Entry 1E5A (X-ray diffraction, 1.80 A resolution); this record covers chains A and B.

Chain A (and B):
Name: Transthyretin
Organism: Homo sapiens
Notes: chain B of this document is another copy of the same molecule, construct and numbering; everything in this record applies to it too
UniProt: P02766 (TTHY_HUMAN); residues 1-127 here correspond to UniProt positions 21-147 (UniProt number = residue number + 20)
Sequence (127 residues; each row starts with the number of its first residue):
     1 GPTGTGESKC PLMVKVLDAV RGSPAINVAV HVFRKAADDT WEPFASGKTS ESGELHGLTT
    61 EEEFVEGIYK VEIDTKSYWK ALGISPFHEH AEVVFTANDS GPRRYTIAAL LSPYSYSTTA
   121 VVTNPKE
Unresolved in the structure: 1-9, 126-127
Differences from the reference sequence: conflict E63 (Gln in P02766)
Residues lining bound ligands: 2,4,6-tribromophenol (TBP): K15, L17, T106, A108, T119
Curated features (UniProtKB/Swiss-Prot):
  - binding site (L-thyroxine): K15, E54, S117
  - modified residue: C10 (Sulfocysteine), E42 (4-carboxyglutamate), S52 (Phosphoserine)
  - glycosylation: N98 (N-linked (GlcNAc...) asparagine)
Reported in the primary citation:
  - binding site for 2,4,6-tribromophenol: T119
  - conformationally variable residues (order/disorder transition): A97 to R104

Chain A / chain B interface:
Residue-residue contacts - 43 pairs, chain A then chain B:
  F87(A) with F95(B); Y105(B), hydrophobic; I107(B), hydrophobic; A120(B), hydrophobic
  H88(A) with V93(B); V94(B); T118(B)
  E89(A) with V94(B), hydrogen bond (backbone-backbone); T96(B), hydrogen bond
  H90(A) with V94(B)
  E92(A) with E92(B); V94(B); Y116(B)
  V93(A) with F87(B), hydrophobic; H88(B)
  V94(A) with H88(B); E89(B), hydrogen bond (backbone-backbone); H90(B); E92(B)
  F95(A) with F87(B), hydrophobic; E89(B)
  T96(A) with E89(B), hydrogen bond
  Y105(A) with F87(B), hydrophobic
  I107(A) with F87(B), hydrophobic
  Y114(A) with T119(B); A120(B), hydrogen bond (backbone-backbone); V122(B), hydrophobic
  S115(A) with T118(B), hydrogen bond (side chain-backbone); T119(B), hydrogen bond
  Y116(A) with E92(B), hydrogen bond (side chain-backbone); S117(B); T118(B), hydrogen bond (backbone-backbone)
  S117(A) with Y116(B); S117(B)
  T118(A) with H88(B); S115(B), hydrogen bond (backbone-side chain); Y116(B), hydrogen bond (backbone-backbone)
  T119(A) with Y114(B); S115(B), hydrogen bond
  A120(A) with F87(B), hydrophobic; Y114(B), hydrogen bond (backbone-backbone)
  V122(A) with F87(B), hydrophobic; Y114(B), hydrophobic
Also at the interface, not in a pair above, chain A (22 interface residues in all): I68, K70, K76
Also at the interface, not in a pair above, chain B (20 interface residues in all): I68

In short:
Chain A and chain B form an interface of 22 and 20 residues respectively, with 13 hydrogen bonds. Polar
contacts include E89(A)-T96(B), S115(A)-T118(B) and S115(A)-T119(B). Chain A binds 2,4,6-tribromophenol.
UniProt lists 3 L-thyroxine-binding residues on chain A. From the paper: a binding site for
2,4,6-tribromophenol at T119(A); conformational variability at A97(A).
Chain A and chain B are both Transthyretin (Homo sapiens); the structure, Structure of human transthyretin
complexed with bromophenols: a new mode of binding, was determined by X-ray diffraction together with 1E3F and
1E4H from the same study.
